Entry 7PKL (X-ray diffraction, 2.35 A resolution); this record covers chains H and L.

== Chain H ==
Protein: trastuzumab Heavy Chain
Source organism: Homo sapiens
Chain sequence (226 residues; each row starts with the number of its first residue):
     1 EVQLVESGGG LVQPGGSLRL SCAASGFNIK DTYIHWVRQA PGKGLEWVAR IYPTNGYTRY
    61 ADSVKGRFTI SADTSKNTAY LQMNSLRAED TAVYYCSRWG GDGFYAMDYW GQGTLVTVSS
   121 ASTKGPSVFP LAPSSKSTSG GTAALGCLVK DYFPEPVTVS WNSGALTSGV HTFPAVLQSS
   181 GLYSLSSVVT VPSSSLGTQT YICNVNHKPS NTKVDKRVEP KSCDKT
Unresolved in the structure: 222-226
Disulfide bonds: Cys22-Cys96, Cys147-Cys203

== Chain L ==
Protein: trastuzumab Light Chain VHH fusion
Source organism: Homo sapiens
Notes: antibody fragment or engineered binder
Chain sequence (368 residues; each row starts with the number of its first residue):
     1 EVQLVESGGG LVQAGDSLTL SCAASGRTFS SVAMGWFRQA PGKERKFVAN ISWNGDSTYY
    61 TDSVKGRFTI SRDNAKNTVY LQMSSLKPED TAVYYCAADV RWTGDGHRAD YWGQGTQVTV
   121 SSGSSGAGSG SAENLYFQGS GSAENLYFQG SGGADIQMTQ SPSSLSASVG DRVTITCRAS
   181 QDVNTAVAWY QQKPGKAPKL LIYSASFLYS GVPSRFSGSR SGTDFTLTIS SLQPEDFATY
   241 YCQQHYTTPP TFGQGTKVEI KRTVAAPSVF IFPPSDEQLK SGTASVVCLL NNFYPREAKV
   301 QWKVDNALQS GNSQESVTEQ DSKDSTYSLS STLTLSKADY EKHKVYACEV THQGLSSPVT
   361 KSFNRGEC
Unresolved in the structure: 1, 27, 124-154
Disulfide bonds: Cys22-Cys96, Cys177-Cys242, Cys288-Cys348

== How chain H and chain L interact ==
Contacting residue pairs (94):
  Val2(H) with Gly104(L)
  Gln39(H) with Gln192(L), hydrogen bond; Tyr241(L), hydrogen bond
  Lys43(H) with Tyr241(L)
  Gly44(H) with Tyr241(L)
  Leu45(H) with Pro198(L), hydrophobic; Tyr241(L), hydrophobic; Phe252(L)
  Trp47(H) with Thr248(L); Pro249(L), hydrophobic; Pro250(L)
  Arg50(H) with Thr248(L), hydrogen bond
  Arg59(H) with Thr248(L)
  Tyr95(H) with Gln192(L), hydrogen bond; Lys196(L), hydrogen bond (side chain-backbone); Ala197(L), hydrophobic
  Arg98(H) with Gly104(L), hydrogen bond (side chain-backbone)
  Trp99(H) with His245(L); Pro250(L), hydrophobic
  Gly100(H) with Trp102(L)
  Gly101(H) with Trp102(L)
  Asp102(H) with Phe47(L); Tyr59(L); Thr61(L), hydrogen bond; Trp102(L)
  Gly103(H) with Tyr59(L); Tyr60(L)
  Phe104(H) with Tyr59(L), hydrophobic; Trp102(L), hydrophobic; Tyr203(L), hydrophobic
  Tyr105(H) with His245(L), hydrogen bond (backbone-side chain)
  Ala106(H) with Leu200(L), hydrophobic; Tyr203(L), hydrophobic
  Met107(H) with Tyr190(L), hydrogen bond (backbone-side chain); Leu200(L); Gln243(L); Phe252(L), hydrophobic
  Asp108(H) with Trp102(L), hydrogen bond; Gly104(L); Leu200(L); Tyr209(L)
  Tyr109(H) with Thr103(L); Gly104(L); Tyr209(L)
  Trp110(H) with Tyr190(L); Pro198(L), hydrogen bond (side chain-backbone)
  Gly111(H) with Ala197(L)
  Phe129(H) with Ser275(L); Glu277(L); Gln278(L)
  Pro130(H) with Glu277(L)
  Leu131(H) with Phe272(L); Val287(L), hydrophobic
  Ala132(H) with Phe272(L)
  Ser134(H) with Ile271(L)
  Lys136(H) with Phe270(L); Ile271(L), hydrogen bond (backbone-backbone); Lys361(L); Ser362(L)
  Ser137(H) with Phe270(L); Ile271(L); Phe272(L)
  Thr138(H) with Phe270(L)
  Ser139(H) with Phe270(L)
  Thr142(H) with Phe270(L)
  Ala144(H) with Phe270(L), hydrophobic; Phe272(L); Leu289(L), hydrophobic
  Leu145(H) with Phe272(L), hydrophobic
  Leu148(H) with Gln278(L); Ser285(L)
  Lys150(H) with Gln278(L); Ser285(L); Thr334(L)
  His171(H) with Asn291(L); Asn292(L), hydrogen bond; Asp321(L); Ser328(L), hydrogen bond
  Phe173(H) with Leu289(L), hydrophobic; Ser316(L); Thr318(L); Ser328(L); Leu329(L); Ser330(L)
  Pro174(H) with Ser316(L), hydrogen bond (backbone-side chain); Val317(L)
  Val176(H) with Gln314(L); Glu315(L); Ser316(L)
  Leu177(H) with Gln314(L), hydrogen bond (backbone-side chain)
  Gln178(H) with Gln314(L)
  Val188(H) with Leu289(L), hydrophobic
  Thr190(H) with Asn291(L)
  Lys216(H) with Glu277(L), salt bridge
Interface residues without a listed pair, chain H (50 interface residues in all): Val37, Gly146, Thr172, Ser186
Interface residues without a listed pair, chain L (51 interface residues in all): Asp62, Asp105, His107, Ser268, Thr283, Thr332

== In short ==
50 residues of chain H and 51 residues of chain L are in contact, with 16 hydrogen bonds and 1 salt bridge.
Polar contacts include Lys216(H)-Glu277(L), Gln39(H)-Gln192(L) and Gln39(H)-Tyr241(L).
Here chain H is trastuzumab Heavy Chain and chain L is trastuzumab Light Chain VHH fusion, both from Homo
sapiens. Entry 7PKL (Mechanistic understanding of antibody masking with anti-idiotypic antibody fragments) was
determined by X-ray diffraction.
